Entry 7BVC (electron microscopy, 2.90 A resolution); this record covers chains B and P of the 3 polymer chains in the assembly.

[Chain B]
Protein: Integral membrane indolylacetylinositol arabinosyltransferase EmbB
Organism: Mycolicibacterium smegmatis MC2 155
Notes: EC 2.4.2.34
Reference sequence: I7GAQ2 (I7GAQ2_MYCS2); residue numbers follow UniProt; this construct covers 1-1082
Amino-acid sequence (1100 residues; each row starts with the number of its first residue):
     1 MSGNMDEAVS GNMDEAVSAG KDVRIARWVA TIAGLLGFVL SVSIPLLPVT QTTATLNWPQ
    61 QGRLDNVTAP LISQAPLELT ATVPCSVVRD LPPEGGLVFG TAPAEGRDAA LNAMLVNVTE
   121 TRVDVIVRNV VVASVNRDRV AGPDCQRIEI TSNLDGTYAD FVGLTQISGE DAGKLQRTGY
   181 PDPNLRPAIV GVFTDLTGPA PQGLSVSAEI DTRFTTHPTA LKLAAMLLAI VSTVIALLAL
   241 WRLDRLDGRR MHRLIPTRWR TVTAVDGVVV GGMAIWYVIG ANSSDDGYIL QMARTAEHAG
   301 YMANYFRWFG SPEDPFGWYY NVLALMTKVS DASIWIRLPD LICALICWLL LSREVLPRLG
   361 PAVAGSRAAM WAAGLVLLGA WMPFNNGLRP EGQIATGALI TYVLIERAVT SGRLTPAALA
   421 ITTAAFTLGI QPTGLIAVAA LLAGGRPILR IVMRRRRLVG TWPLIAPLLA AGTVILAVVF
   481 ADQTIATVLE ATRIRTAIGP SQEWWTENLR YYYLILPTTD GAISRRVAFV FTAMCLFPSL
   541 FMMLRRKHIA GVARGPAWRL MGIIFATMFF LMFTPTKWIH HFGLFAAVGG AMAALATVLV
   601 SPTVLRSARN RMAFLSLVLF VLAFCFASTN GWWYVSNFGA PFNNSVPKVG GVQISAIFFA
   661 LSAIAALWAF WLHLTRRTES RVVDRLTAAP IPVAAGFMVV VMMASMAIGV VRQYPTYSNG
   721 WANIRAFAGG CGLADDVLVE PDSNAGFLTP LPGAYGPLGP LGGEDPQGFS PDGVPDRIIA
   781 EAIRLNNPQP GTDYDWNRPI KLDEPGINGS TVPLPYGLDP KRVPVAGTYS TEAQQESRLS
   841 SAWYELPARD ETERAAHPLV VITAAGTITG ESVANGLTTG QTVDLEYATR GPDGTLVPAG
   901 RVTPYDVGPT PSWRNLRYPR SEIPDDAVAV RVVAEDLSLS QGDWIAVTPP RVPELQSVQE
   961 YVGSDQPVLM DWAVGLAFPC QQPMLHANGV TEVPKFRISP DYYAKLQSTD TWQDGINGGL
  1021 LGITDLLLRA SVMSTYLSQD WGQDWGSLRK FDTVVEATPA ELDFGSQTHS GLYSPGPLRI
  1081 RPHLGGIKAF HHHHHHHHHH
Unresolved in the structure: 1-19, 1083-1100
Construct notes: expression tag (1083-1100)
Disulfide bonds: Cys85-Cys145
Bound ions: Ca2+: Asp936, Ser938, Asp943
Small-molecule neighbours:
  - Ethambutol (95E): Asp285, Tyr288, Ile289, Asn304, Glu313, Tyr320, Arg389, Gln431, Trp578, His580, Trp972, Trp1012
  - 4'-phosphopantetheine (PNS): Met251, His252, Arg253, Leu254, Ile255, Pro256, Thr257, Trp259, Arg407
From the paper describing this entry:
  - mutagenesis - M292V (13-fold): decreased binding to Ethambutol
  - mutagenesis - I289F, M292I, M292V: unchanged catalytic activity

[Chain P]
Protein: Meromycolate extension acyl carrier protein
Organism: Mycolicibacterium smegmatis MC2 155
Reference sequence: A0R0B3 (ACPM_MYCS2); numbering as in UniProt (aligned over 1-99)
Amino-acid sequence (99 residues; each row starts with the number of its first residue):
     1 MAATQEEIIA GLAEIIEEVT GIEPSEVTPE KSFVDDLDID SLSMVEIAVQ TEDKYGVKIP
    61 DEDLAGLRTV GDVVAYIQKL EEENPEAAAA LREKFAADQ
Unresolved in the structure: 1, 92-99
Curated features (UniProtKB/Swiss-Prot):
  - modified residue: Ser41 (O-(pantetheine 4'-phosphoryl)serine)
  - cross-link: Lys79 (Isoglutamyl lysine isopeptide (Lys-Gln) (interchain with Q-Cter in protein Pup))
From the paper describing this entry:
  - post-translational modification sites: Ser41

[How chain B and chain P interact]
Pairs across the interface - 24 pairs, chain B then chain P:
  Gly248(B) - Asp61(P)
  Arg249(B) - Ala48(P)
  Arg249(B) - Val49(P)
  Arg249(B) - Ile59(P)
  Arg250(B) - Asp61(P)
  His252(B) - Asp61(P)  salt bridge
  Arg258(B) - Asp40(P)  salt bridge
  Arg258(B) - Leu42(P)
  Arg358(B) - Glu46(P)  salt bridge
  Pro361(B) - Thr20(P)
  Pro361(B) - Ile22(P)  hydrophobic
  Pro361(B) - Asp38(P)
  Arg407(B) - Leu42(P)
  Thr410(B) - Leu42(P)
  Thr410(B) - Glu46(P)  hydrogen bond
  Ser411(B) - Val49(P)
  Arg454(B) - Asp53(P)  salt bridge
  Ala550(B) - Gly21(P)
  Ala550(B) - Glu23(P)
  Gly551(B) - Gly21(P)
  Val552(B) - Thr20(P)
  Val552(B) - Gly21(P)
  Ala553(B) - Val19(P)
  Ala553(B) - Thr20(P)  hydrogen bond (backbone-backbone)
Interface residues without a listed pair, chain B (19 interface residues in all): Asp247, Pro256, Gly360, His548
Interface residues without a listed pair, chain P (15 interface residues in all): Lys58

[Overview]
19 residues of chain B and 15 residues of chain P are in contact; the contacts include 2 hydrogen bonds and 4
salt bridges. Polar pairs include His252(B)-Asp61(P), Arg258(B)-Asp40(P) and Arg358(B)-Glu46(P). From the
paper: M292V of chain B reduces binding to Ethambutol; a modification site at Ser41(P); 3 substitutions were
tested in all.
Chain B is Integral membrane indolylacetylinositol arabinosyltransferase EmbB and chain P is Meromycolate
extension acyl carrier protein, both from Mycolicibacterium smegmatis MC2 155; the structure, Cryo-EM
structure of Mycobacterium smegmatis arabinosyltransferase EmbA-EmbB-AcpM2 in complex with ethambutol, was
determined by electron microscopy, deposited together with 7BVE, 7BVF, 7BVG and 7BVH.
